9H4E - chains B and D of the 4 polymer chains in the assembly; structure by X-ray diffraction, 2.35 A resolution.

== Chain B ==
Protein: Trans-aconitate decarboxylase 1
Organism: Mycosarcoma maydis
Notes: EC 4.1.1.113
Reference sequence: A0A0U2UYC4 (TAD1_USTMD); the construct lacks a stretch of the UniProt sequence and is renumbered around it, so the offset changes along the chain: 1-113 = UniProt 1-113; 115-124 = UniProt 114-123; 125-488 = UniProt 125-488; 489-492 = UniProt 490-493
Chain sequence (493 residues; row label = number of the first residue in the row; note: 1 number in that range is skipped by the numbering (no residue carries it; nothing is unmodelled there)):
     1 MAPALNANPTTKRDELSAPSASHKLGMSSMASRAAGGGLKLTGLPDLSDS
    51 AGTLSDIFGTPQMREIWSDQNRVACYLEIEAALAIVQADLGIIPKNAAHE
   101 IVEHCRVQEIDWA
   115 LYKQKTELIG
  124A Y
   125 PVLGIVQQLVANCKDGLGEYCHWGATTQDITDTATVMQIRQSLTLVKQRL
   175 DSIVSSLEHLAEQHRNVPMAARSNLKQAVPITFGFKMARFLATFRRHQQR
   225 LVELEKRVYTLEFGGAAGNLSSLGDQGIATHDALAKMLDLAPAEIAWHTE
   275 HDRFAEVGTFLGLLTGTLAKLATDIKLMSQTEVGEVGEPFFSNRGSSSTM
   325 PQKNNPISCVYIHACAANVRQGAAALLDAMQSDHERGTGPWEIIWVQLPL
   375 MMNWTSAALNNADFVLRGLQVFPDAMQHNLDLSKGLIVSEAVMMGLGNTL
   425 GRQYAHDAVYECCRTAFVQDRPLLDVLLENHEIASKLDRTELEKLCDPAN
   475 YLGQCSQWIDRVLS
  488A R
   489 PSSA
Disordered / not traced: 1-58, 115-122, 124A, 314-331, 488A, 490-492
Sequence notes: conflict Phe315 (Ile in A0A0U2UYC4)
Bound ions: Mg2+ near Glu359 (its only coordinating residue here)

== Chain D ==
Protein: Trans-aconitate decarboxylase 1
Organism: Mycosarcoma maydis
Notes: EC 4.1.1.113
Reference sequence: A0A0U2UYC4 (TAD1_USTMD); residues 1-493 here = UniProt positions 1-493
Chain sequence (493 residues; numbered 1 to 493; the number before each row is that of its first residue):
     1 MAPALNANPTTKRDELSAPSASHKLGMSSMASRAAGGGLKLTGLPDLSDS
    51 AGTLSDIFGTPQMREIWSDQNRVACYLEIEAALAIVQADLGIIPKNAAHE
   101 IVEHCRVQEIDWALYKQKTELIGYPVLGIVQQLVANCKDGLGEYCHWGAT
   151 TQDITDTATVMQIRQSLTLVKQRLDSIVSSLEHLAEQHRNVPMAARSNLK
   201 QAVPITFGFKMARFLATFRRHQQRLVELEKRVYTLEFGGAAGNLSSLGDQ
   251 GIATHDALAKMLDLAPAEIAWHTEHDRFAEVGTFLGLLTGTLAKLATDIK
   301 LMSQTEVGEVGEPFFSNRGSSSTMPQKNNPISCVYIHACAANVRQGAAAL
   351 LDAMQSDHERGTGPWEIIWVQLPLMMNWTSAALNNADFVLRGLQVFPDAM
   401 QHNLDLSKGLIVSEAVMMGLGNTLGRQYAHDAVYECCRTAFVQDRPLLDV
   451 LLENHEIASKLDRTELEKLCDPANYLGQCSQWIDRVLSRPSSA
Disordered / not traced: 1-56, 120-121, 316-331
Sequence notes: conflict Phe315 (Ile in A0A0U2UYC4)

== Interface between chain B and chain D ==
Pairs across the interface (194; chain B residue first):
  Glu143(B) - Gln427(D)
  Tyr144(B) - Arg426(D)  hydrogen bond
  Trp147(B) - Met418(D)  hydrophobic
  Ala195(B) - Ala241(D)  hydrophobic
  Ala195(B) - Glu359(D)
  Arg196(B) - His358(D)
  Arg196(B) - Glu359(D)  hydrogen bond (backbone-side chain)
  Arg196(B) - Arg360(D)  hydrogen bond (backbone-backbone)
  Ser197(B) - Arg360(D)
  Asn198(B) - Arg360(D)  hydrogen bond (backbone-backbone)
  Asn198(B) - Gly361(D)
  Asn198(B) - Thr362(D)  hydrogen bond (side chain-backbone)
  Leu199(B) - Asp357(D)
  Leu199(B) - His358(D)
  Val203(B) - Ala241(D)  hydrophobic
  Pro204(B) - Asn243(D)  hydrogen bond (backbone-side chain)
  Ile205(B) - Ala241(D)  hydrophobic
  Ile205(B) - Asn243(D)
  Ile205(B) - Glu359(D)
  Phe209(B) - Ala241(D)
  Phe209(B) - Gly242(D)
  Phe209(B) - Asn243(D)
  Phe209(B) - Ile269(D)  hydrophobic
  Lys210(B) - His358(D)  hydrogen bond
  Lys210(B) - Glu359(D)  salt bridge
  Ala212(B) - Ile269(D)  hydrophobic
  Arg213(B) - Ala241(D)  hydrogen bond (side chain-backbone)
  Arg213(B) - Ile269(D)
  Arg213(B) - Ala270(D)
  Arg213(B) - His272(D)
  Arg213(B) - Thr273(D)
  Arg213(B) - Glu274(D)  salt bridge
  Arg213(B) - Glu359(D)
  Ala216(B) - Glu268(D)
  Ala216(B) - Ile269(D)  hydrophobic
  Thr217(B) - Glu274(D)
  Thr217(B) - Asp276(D)
  Arg220(B) - Glu268(D)  salt bridge
  Arg220(B) - Asp276(D)  salt bridge
  Arg220(B) - Arg277(D)
  His221(B) - Asp276(D)
  Gln223(B) - Lys230(D)
  Gln223(B) - Arg231(D)  hydrogen bond
  Arg224(B) - Arg231(D)
  Arg224(B) - Asp276(D)  salt bridge
  Arg224(B) - Arg277(D)
  Arg224(B) - Glu280(D)  salt bridge
  Glu227(B) - Glu227(D)
  Glu227(B) - Lys230(D)  salt bridge
  Glu227(B) - Arg231(D)  salt bridge
  Lys230(B) - Gln223(D)
  Lys230(B) - Glu227(D)  salt bridge
  Arg231(B) - Gln223(D)  hydrogen bond
  Arg231(B) - Arg224(D)
  Arg231(B) - Glu227(D)  salt bridge
  Ala241(B) - Ala195(D)  hydrophobic
  Ala241(B) - Val203(D)  hydrophobic
  Ala241(B) - Ile205(D)  hydrophobic
  Ala241(B) - Phe209(D)
  Ala241(B) - Arg213(D)  hydrogen bond (backbone-side chain)
  Gly242(B) - Phe209(D)
  Asn243(B) - Pro204(D)  hydrogen bond (side chain-backbone)
  Asn243(B) - Ile205(D)
  Asn243(B) - Phe209(D)
  Asn243(B) - Leu476(D)  hydrogen bond (side chain-backbone)
  Asn243(B) - Gln478(D)
  Asn243(B) - Cys479(D)
  Ser245(B) - Tyr475(D)
  Ser246(B) - Glu414(D)
  Ser246(B) - Met418(D)
  Ser246(B) - Tyr475(D)  hydrogen bond (backbone-side chain)
  Gly248(B) - Gln478(D)
  Asp249(B) - Gln478(D)  hydrogen bond (backbone-side chain)
  Gly251(B) - Gln478(D)  hydrogen bond (backbone-side chain)
  Ile252(B) - Gln478(D)  hydrogen bond (backbone-side chain)
  Ile252(B) - Gln481(D)
  Ile252(B) - Trp482(D)
  Ile252(B) - Arg485(D)
  His255(B) - Trp482(D)
  Asp256(B) - Arg485(D)  salt bridge
  Pro266(B) - Arg485(D)
  Ala267(B) - Trp482(D)
  Ala267(B) - Arg485(D)  hydrogen bond (backbone-side chain)
  Glu268(B) - Ala216(D)
  Glu268(B) - Arg220(D)  salt bridge
  Glu268(B) - Trp482(D)
  Glu268(B) - Arg485(D)
  Glu268(B) - Val486(D)
  Ile269(B) - Phe209(D)  hydrophobic
  Ile269(B) - Ala212(D)  hydrophobic
  Ile269(B) - Arg213(D)
  Ile269(B) - Ala216(D)  hydrophobic
  Ile269(B) - Trp482(D)  hydrophobic
  Ile269(B) - Val486(D)  hydrophobic
  Ala270(B) - Arg213(D)
  His272(B) - Arg213(D)
  Thr273(B) - Arg213(D)
  Thr273(B) - Lys294(D)
  Glu274(B) - Arg213(D)  salt bridge
  Glu274(B) - Thr217(D)
  Asp276(B) - Thr217(D)
  Asp276(B) - Arg220(D)  salt bridge
  Asp276(B) - His221(D)
  Asp276(B) - Arg224(D)  salt bridge
  Arg277(B) - Arg220(D)
  Arg277(B) - Arg224(D)
  Ala279(B) - Leu287(D)  hydrophobic
  Glu280(B) - Arg224(D)  salt bridge
  Glu280(B) - Leu287(D)
  Thr283(B) - Thr283(D)
  Thr283(B) - Leu287(D)
  Gly286(B) - Leu351(D)
  Leu287(B) - Asp276(D)
  Leu287(B) - Ala279(D)  hydrophobic
  Leu287(B) - Glu280(D)
  Leu287(B) - Thr283(D)
  Leu287(B) - Leu351(D)
  Leu287(B) - Met354(D)
  Gly290(B) - Met354(D)
  Thr291(B) - Met354(D)
  Ala293(B) - Gln355(D)
  Lys294(B) - Thr273(D)  hydrogen bond
  Lys294(B) - Met354(D)
  Lys294(B) - Ser356(D)  hydrogen bond (side chain-backbone)
  Lys294(B) - Asp357(D)
  Lys294(B) - His358(D)  hydrogen bond (side chain-backbone)
  Thr297(B) - Gln355(D)  hydrogen bond
  Asp298(B) - Asp357(D)
  Asp298(B) - His358(D)  salt bridge
  Leu301(B) - Asp357(D)
  Leu301(B) - His358(D)
  Met302(B) - His358(D)
  His337(B) - Gln355(D)  hydrogen bond
  Arg344(B) - Ala348(D)
  Arg344(B) - Asp352(D)  salt bridge
  Arg344(B) - Gln355(D)  hydrogen bond
  Ala348(B) - Arg344(D)
  Leu351(B) - Gly286(D)
  Leu351(B) - Leu287(D)
  Leu351(B) - Arg344(D)
  Asp352(B) - Arg344(D)  salt bridge
  Met354(B) - Leu287(D)
  Met354(B) - Gly290(D)
  Met354(B) - Thr291(D)
  Met354(B) - Lys294(D)
  Gln355(B) - Ala293(D)
  Gln355(B) - Thr297(D)  hydrogen bond
  Gln355(B) - His337(D)  hydrogen bond
  Gln355(B) - Arg344(D)  hydrogen bond
  Ser356(B) - Lys294(D)  hydrogen bond (backbone-side chain)
  Asp357(B) - Leu199(D)
  Asp357(B) - Asp298(D)
  Asp357(B) - Leu301(D)
  His358(B) - Arg196(D)
  His358(B) - Leu199(D)
  His358(B) - Lys210(D)  hydrogen bond
  His358(B) - Lys294(D)  hydrogen bond (backbone-side chain)
  His358(B) - Asp298(D)  salt bridge
  His358(B) - Leu301(D)
  His358(B) - Met302(D)
  Glu359(B) - Ala195(D)
  Glu359(B) - Arg196(D)  hydrogen bond (side chain-backbone)
  Glu359(B) - Ile205(D)
  Glu359(B) - Lys210(D)  salt bridge
  Glu359(B) - Arg213(D)
  Arg360(B) - Arg196(D)  hydrogen bond (backbone-backbone)
  Arg360(B) - Ser197(D)
  Arg360(B) - Asn198(D)  hydrogen bond (backbone-backbone)
  Gly361(B) - Asn198(D)
  Thr362(B) - Asn198(D)  hydrogen bond
  Glu414(B) - Ser246(D)
  Met418(B) - Ser246(D)
  Arg426(B) - Trp147(D)
  Tyr475(B) - Ser245(D)  hydrogen bond (side chain-backbone)
  Tyr475(B) - Ser246(D)  hydrogen bond (side chain-backbone)
  Leu476(B) - Asn243(D)  hydrogen bond (backbone-side chain)
  Gln478(B) - Asn243(D)
  Gln478(B) - Gly248(D)
  Gln478(B) - Asp249(D)  hydrogen bond (side chain-backbone)
  Gln478(B) - Gly251(D)  hydrogen bond (side chain-backbone)
  Gln478(B) - Ile252(D)  hydrogen bond (side chain-backbone)
  Cys479(B) - Asn243(D)
  Gln481(B) - Ile252(D)
  Trp482(B) - Ile252(D)
  Trp482(B) - His255(D)
  Trp482(B) - Ala267(D)
  Trp482(B) - Glu268(D)
  Trp482(B) - Ile269(D)  hydrophobic
  Arg485(B) - Ile252(D)
  Arg485(B) - Asp256(D)  salt bridge
  Arg485(B) - Ala267(D)  hydrogen bond (side chain-backbone)
  Arg485(B) - Glu268(D)
  Val486(B) - Glu268(D)
  Val486(B) - Ile269(D)  hydrophobic
Other interface residues (no listed pair), chain B (91 interface residues in all): Ala240, Leu244, Gln250, Trp271, Gln345, Ala347, Gly363, Gly477
Other interface residues (no listed pair), chain D (91 interface residues in all): Tyr144, Ala194, Ala240, Leu244, Gln250, Pro266, Trp271, Ala347, Gly363, Gly477

== Summary ==
The chain B/chain D interface involves 91 residues from each chain; the contacts include 41 hydrogen bonds and
22 salt bridges. Polar contacts include Lys210(B)-Glu359(D), Arg213(B)-Glu274(D) and Arg220(B)-Glu268(D).
Chain B and chain D are both Trans-aconitate decarboxylase 1 (Mycosarcoma maydis); the structure,
trans-aconitate decarboxylase Tad1- wild type binding with glycerol, was determined by X-ray diffraction
together with 9H3I, 9H4G and 9H4H from the same study.
